2Q6B - chains A and D of the 4 polymer chains in the assembly; structure by X-ray diffraction, 2.00 A resolution.

# Chain A (and D)
Protein: 3-hydroxy-3-methylglutaryl-coenzyme A reductase
Source organism: Homo sapiens
Notes: EC 1.1.1.34; fragment: catalytic domain (residues 441-875); chain D of this document is another copy of the same molecule, construct and numbering; everything in this record applies to it too
UniProtKB: P04035 (HMDH_HUMAN); numbering as in UniProt (aligned over 441-875)
Sequence (441 residues; each row starts with the number of its first residue):
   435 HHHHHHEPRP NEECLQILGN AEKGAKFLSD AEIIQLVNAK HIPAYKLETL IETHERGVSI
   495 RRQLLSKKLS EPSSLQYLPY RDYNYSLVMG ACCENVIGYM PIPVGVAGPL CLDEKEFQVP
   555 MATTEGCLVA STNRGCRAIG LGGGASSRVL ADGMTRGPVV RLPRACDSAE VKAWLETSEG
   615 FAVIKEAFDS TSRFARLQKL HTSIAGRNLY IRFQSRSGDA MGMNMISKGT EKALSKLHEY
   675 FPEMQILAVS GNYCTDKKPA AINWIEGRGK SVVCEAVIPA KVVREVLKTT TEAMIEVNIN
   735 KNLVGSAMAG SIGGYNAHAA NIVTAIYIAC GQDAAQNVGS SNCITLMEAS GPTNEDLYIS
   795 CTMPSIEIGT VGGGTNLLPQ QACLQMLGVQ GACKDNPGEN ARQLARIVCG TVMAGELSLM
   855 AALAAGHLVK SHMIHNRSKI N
Not modelled in the structure: 435-439, 865-875 (chain D: 435-441, 451-457, 867-875)
Construct notes: expression tag (435-440); engineered mutation Ile485 (Met in P04035)
Residues lining bound ligands:
  - HR2 ((3R,5R)-7-[3-(4-fluorophenyl)-1-isopropyl-8-oxo-7-phenyl-1,4,5,6,7,8-hexahydropyrrolo[2,3-c]azepin-2-yl]-3,5-dihydroxyheptanoic acid), molecule 1: Glu559, Gly560, Cys561, Leu562, Ala564, Ser565, Arg568, Lys735, Ala751, His752, Asn755, Ser852, Leu853, Ala856, Leu857, His861, Leu862, Val863, Lys864
  - HR2, molecule 2: Arg590, Met657, Ser661, Val683, Ser684, Asn686, Cys688, Asp690, Lys691, Lys692

# Chain A / chain D interface
Residue-residue contacts (54):
  Ser580(A) - Cys600(D)
  Arg582(A) - Cys600(D)  hydrogen bond
  Arg582(A) - Ala603(D)
  Leu584(A) - Ala603(D)  hydrophobic
  Leu584(A) - Ile638(D)  hydrophobic
  Arg595(A) - Glu782(D)  salt bridge
  Arg598(A) - Glu709(D)
  Ala599(A) - Val707(D)  hydrophobic
  Ala599(A) - Glu709(D)  hydrogen bond (backbone-side chain)
  Ala599(A) - Tyr792(D)
  Cys600(A) - Ser580(D)
  Cys600(A) - Arg582(D)  hydrogen bond
  Cys600(A) - Glu709(D)  hydrogen bond (backbone-side chain)
  Ala603(A) - Arg582(D)
  Ala603(A) - Leu584(D)  hydrophobic
  Lys633(A) - Lys633(D)
  His635(A) - Ile699(D)  hydrogen bond (side chain-backbone)
  His635(A) - Glu700(D)  salt bridge
  Ser637(A) - Ile699(D)
  Ile638(A) - Leu584(D)  hydrophobic
  Ile638(A) - Val707(D)  hydrophobic
  Ile638(A) - Thr796(D)
  Ala639(A) - Leu780(D)
  Ala639(A) - Thr796(D)
  Gly640(A) - Val707(D)
  Gly640(A) - Ser794(D)
  Gly640(A) - Thr796(D)  hydrogen bond (backbone-side chain)
  Arg641(A) - Glu782(D)  salt bridge
  Arg641(A) - Tyr792(D)  hydrogen bond (backbone-side chain)
  Ala695(A) - Ala695(D)  hydrophobic
  Ala695(A) - Ile699(D)  hydrophobic
  Ile696(A) - Ile699(D)
  Ile699(A) - His635(D)  hydrogen bond (backbone-side chain)
  Ile699(A) - Ser637(D)
  Ile699(A) - Ala695(D)  hydrophobic
  Ile699(A) - Ile696(D)
  Ile699(A) - Ile699(D)  hydrophobic
  Glu700(A) - His635(D)  salt bridge
  Glu700(A) - Glu700(D)
  Val707(A) - Ala599(D)  hydrophobic
  Val707(A) - Gly640(D)
  Glu709(A) - Arg598(D)  salt bridge
  Glu709(A) - Ala599(D)  hydrogen bond (side chain-backbone)
  Glu709(A) - Cys600(D)  hydrogen bond (side chain-backbone)
  Leu780(A) - Ala639(D)
  Glu782(A) - Arg595(D)  salt bridge
  Glu782(A) - Arg641(D)  salt bridge
  Tyr792(A) - Arg598(D)
  Tyr792(A) - Ala599(D)
  Tyr792(A) - Arg641(D)
  Ser794(A) - Gly640(D)
  Thr796(A) - Ile638(D)
  Thr796(A) - Ala639(D)
  Thr796(A) - Gly640(D)  hydrogen bond (side chain-backbone)
Other interface residues (no listed pair), chain A (31 interface residues in all): Lys606, Glu610, Tyr687, Ala710, Val711
Other interface residues (no listed pair), chain D (29 interface residues in all): Lys606, Glu610, Tyr687

# Summary
31 residues of chain A and 29 residues of chain D are in contact; the contacts include 11 hydrogen bonds and 7
salt bridges. Polar contacts include Arg595(A)-Glu782(D), His635(A)-Glu700(D) and Arg641(A)-Glu782(D). Bound
to chain A: compound HR2.
Chain A and chain D are both 3-hydroxy-3-methylglutaryl-coenzyme A reductase (Homo sapiens); the structure,
Design and synthesis of novel, conformationally restricted HMG-COA reductase inhibitors, was determined by
X-ray diffraction together with 2Q6C from the same study.
